4EIP - chain A; structure by X-ray diffraction, 2.33 A resolution.

== Chain A ==
Name: Putative FAD-monooxygenase
Source organism: Lechevalieria aerocolonigenes
UniProt: Q8KI25 (Q8KI25_NOCAE); residues 1-529 here = UniProt positions 1-529
Sequence (549 residues; numbered -19 to 529; the number before each row is that of its first residue; numbers below 1 keep their minus sign (Met-19 is residue -19)):
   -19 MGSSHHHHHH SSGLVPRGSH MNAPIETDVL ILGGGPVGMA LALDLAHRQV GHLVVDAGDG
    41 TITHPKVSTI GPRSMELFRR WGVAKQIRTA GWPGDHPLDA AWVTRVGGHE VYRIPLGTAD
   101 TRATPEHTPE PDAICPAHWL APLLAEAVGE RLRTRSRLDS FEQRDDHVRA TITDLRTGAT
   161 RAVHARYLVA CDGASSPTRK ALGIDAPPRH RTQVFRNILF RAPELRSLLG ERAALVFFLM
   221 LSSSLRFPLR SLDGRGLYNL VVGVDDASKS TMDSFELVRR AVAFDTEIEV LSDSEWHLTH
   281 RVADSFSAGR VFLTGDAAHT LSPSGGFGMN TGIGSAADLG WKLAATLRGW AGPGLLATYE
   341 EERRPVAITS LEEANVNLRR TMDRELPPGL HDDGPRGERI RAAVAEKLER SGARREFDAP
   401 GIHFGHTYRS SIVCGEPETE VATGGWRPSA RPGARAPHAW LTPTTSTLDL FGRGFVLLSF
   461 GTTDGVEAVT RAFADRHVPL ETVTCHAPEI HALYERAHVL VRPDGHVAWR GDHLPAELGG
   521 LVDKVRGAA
Not modelled in the structure: -19 to 3, 247-251
Sequence notes: initiating methionine (-19); expression tag (-18 to 0); engineered mutation Asp36 (Glu in Q8KI25), Ala37 (Gln in Q8KI25), Gly38 (Thr in Q8KI25), Lys46 (Arg in Q8KI25), Ser48 (Gly in Q8KI25), Ala117 (Gln in Q8KI25), Val216 (Phe in Q8KI25), Ser231 (Ala in Q8KI25), Asn239 (Arg in Q8KI25), Val241 (Thr in Q8KI25)
Residues lining bound ligands:
  - FAD (flavin-adenine dinucleotide): Leu12, Gly13, Gly14, Gly15, Pro16, Val17, Gly18, Val35, Asp36, Ala37, Lys46, Val47, Ser48, Thr49, Ser136, Arg137, Leu138, Cys171, Asp172, Gly173, Asn197, Trp276, Thr294, Gly295, Asp296, Pro303, Gly306, Phe307, Gly308, Met309, Asn310
  - K2C (6,7,12,13-tetrahydro-5H-indolo[2,3-a]pyrrolo[3,4-c]carbazol-5-one): Thr49, Phe195, Phe218, Phe227, Pro228, Arg230, Val241, Pro303, Ser304, Gly305, Gly306, Leu358, Glu396, Phe397
Reported in the primary citation:
  - conformationally variable residues (order/disorder transition): Ala354 to Asp363
  - mutagenesis - E36D/Q37A/T38G/R46K/G48S/Q117A/F216V/A231S/R239N/T241V: decreased binding to flavin-adenine dinucleotide

== Overview ==
Chain A binds compound K2C and flavin-adenine dinucleotide. From the paper:
E36D/Q37A/T38G/R46K/G48S/Q117A/F216V/A231S/R239N/T241V reduce binding to flavin-adenine dinucleotide;
conformational variability at Ala354.
Chain A is Putative FAD-monooxygenase (Lechevalieria aerocolonigenes); the structure, Native and K252c bound
RebC-10x, was determined by X-ray diffraction, deposited together with 4EIQ.
